Entry 8ZDS (electron microscopy, 3.10 A resolution); this record covers chains C and D of the 33 polymer chains in the assembly.

[Chain C (and D)]
Protein: Flagellar M-ring protein
From: Salmonella enterica subsp. enterica serovar Typhimurium
Notes: chain D of this document is another copy of the same molecule, construct and numbering; everything in this record applies to it too
UniProtKB: P15928 (FLIF_SALTY); residue numbers follow UniProt; this construct covers 1-560
Chain sequence (560 residues; row label = number of the first residue in the row):
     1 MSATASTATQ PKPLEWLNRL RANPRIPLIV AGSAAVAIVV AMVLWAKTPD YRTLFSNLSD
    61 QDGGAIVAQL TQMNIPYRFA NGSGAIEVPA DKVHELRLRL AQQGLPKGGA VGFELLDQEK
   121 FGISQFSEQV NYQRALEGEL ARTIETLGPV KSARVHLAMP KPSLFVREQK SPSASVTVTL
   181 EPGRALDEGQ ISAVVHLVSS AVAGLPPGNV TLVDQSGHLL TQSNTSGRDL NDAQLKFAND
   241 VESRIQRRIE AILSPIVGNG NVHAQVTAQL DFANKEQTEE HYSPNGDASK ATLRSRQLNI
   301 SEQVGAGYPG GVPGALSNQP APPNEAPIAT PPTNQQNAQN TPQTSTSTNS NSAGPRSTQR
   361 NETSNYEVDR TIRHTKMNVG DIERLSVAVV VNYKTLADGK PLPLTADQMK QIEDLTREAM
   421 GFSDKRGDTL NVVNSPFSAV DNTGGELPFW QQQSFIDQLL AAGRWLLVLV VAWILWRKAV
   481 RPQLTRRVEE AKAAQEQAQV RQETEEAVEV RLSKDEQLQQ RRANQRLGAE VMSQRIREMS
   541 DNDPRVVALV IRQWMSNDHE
Unresolved in the structure: 1-122, 163-168, 306-354, 397-400, 439-560
Reported in the primary citation:
  - mutagenesis - D214R: abolished expression
  - mutagenesis - D214R: decreased stability

[Interface between chain C and chain D]
Pairs across the interface - 120 pairs, chain C then chain D:
  Ser124(C) - Glu128(D)
  Phe126(C) - Gln129(D)
  Phe126(C) - Tyr132(D)  hydrophobic
  Gln133(C) - Tyr132(D)  hydrogen bond
  Arg134(C) - Tyr132(D)
  Arg134(C) - Leu136(D)
  Arg134(C) - Glu139(D)  salt bridge
  Arg154(C) - Glu139(D)
  Arg154(C) - Arg142(D)
  Arg154(C) - Thr143(D)  hydrogen bond
  His156(C) - Glu139(D)
  His156(C) - Leu140(D)
  His156(C) - Thr143(D)  hydrogen bond
  Leu157(C) - Ala201(D)
  Ala158(C) - Ala201(D)
  Ala158(C) - Val202(D)
  Ala158(C) - Ala203(D)
  Pro160(C) - Ala203(D)  hydrophobic
  Ser173(C) - Ser200(D)  hydrogen bond (side chain-backbone)
  Ala174(C) - Ser200(D)
  Ser175(C) - Ser200(D)
  Thr177(C) - Thr143(D)
  Thr177(C) - Leu197(D)
  Thr211(C) - Ser200(D)  hydrogen bond
  Val213(C) - Ala193(D)  hydrophobic
  Val213(C) - Leu197(D)  hydrophobic
  Ser216(C) - Gln190(D)  hydrogen bond (backbone-side chain)
  His218(C) - Gly189(D)
  His218(C) - Ser192(D)  hydrogen bond
  His218(C) - Ala193(D)
  Ser223(C) - His196(D)
  Asn224(C) - Leu230(D)
  Arg228(C) - Ala233(D)
  Arg228(C) - Lys236(D)
  Asn231(C) - Phe237(D)
  Asn231(C) - Val379(D)  hydrogen bond (side chain-backbone)
  Asp232(C) - Lys236(D)  salt bridge
  Asp232(C) - Asp240(D)
  Leu235(C) - Arg244(D)
  Lys236(C) - Arg244(D)
  Asn239(C) - Arg244(D)
  Glu242(C) - Arg248(D)  salt bridge
  Gln265(C) - Arg248(D)
  Gln265(C) - Ile252(D)
  Val266(C) - Arg248(D)  hydrogen bond (backbone-side chain)
  Thr267(C) - Arg248(D)
  Thr267(C) - Glu418(D)
  Thr267(C) - Ala419(D)
  Thr267(C) - Gly421(D)
  Phe272(C) - Asn378(D)
  Ala273(C) - Lys376(D)
  Asn274(C) - His374(D)
  Asn274(C) - Thr375(D)
  Asn274(C) - Lys376(D)  hydrogen bond (backbone-backbone)
  Lys275(C) - Arg373(D)
  Lys275(C) - His374(D)
  Lys275(C) - Thr375(D)
  Glu276(C) - Arg373(D)
  Glu276(C) - His374(D)  hydrogen bond (backbone-backbone)
  Gln277(C) - Ile372(D)
  Gln277(C) - Arg373(D)  hydrogen bond
  Thr278(C) - Thr371(D)
  Thr278(C) - Ile372(D)  hydrogen bond (backbone-backbone)
  Glu279(C) - Arg370(D)
  Glu280(C) - Asp369(D)
  Glu280(C) - Arg370(D)  salt bridge
  His281(C) - Asp369(D)  salt bridge
  Tyr282(C) - Thr292(D)
  Tyr282(C) - Glu367(D)  hydrogen bond
  Tyr282(C) - Val368(D)
  Tyr282(C) - Asp369(D)  hydrogen bond (backbone-side chain)
  Ser283(C) - Thr292(D)  hydrogen bond (backbone-side chain)
  Pro284(C) - Ser289(D)
  Pro284(C) - Ala291(D)
  Pro284(C) - Thr292(D)
  Asn285(C) - Ala291(D)
  Asn285(C) - Thr292(D)
  Asn285(C) - Leu293(D)  hydrogen bond (side chain-backbone)
  Pro355(C) - Val304(D)
  Arg356(C) - Gln303(D)
  Arg356(C) - Val304(D)  hydrogen bond (backbone-backbone)
  Ser357(C) - Glu302(D)
  Thr358(C) - Ser301(D)
  Thr358(C) - Glu302(D)  hydrogen bond (backbone-backbone)
  Gln359(C) - Ile300(D)
  Arg360(C) - Leu298(D)
  Arg360(C) - Asn299(D)
  Arg360(C) - Ile300(D)  hydrogen bond (backbone-backbone)
  Asn361(C) - Leu298(D)
  Glu362(C) - Gln297(D)
  Glu362(C) - Leu298(D)  hydrogen bond (backbone-backbone)
  Thr363(C) - Arg296(D)
  Ser364(C) - Ser295(D)
  Ser364(C) - Arg296(D)  hydrogen bond (backbone-backbone)
  Asn365(C) - Arg294(D)
  Tyr366(C) - Leu293(D)
  Tyr366(C) - Arg294(D)  hydrogen bond (backbone-backbone)
  Val368(C) - Thr292(D)
  Val368(C) - Leu293(D)
  Val368(C) - Arg294(D)
  Met377(C) - Arg373(D)
  Arg384(C) - Gly421(D)  hydrogen bond (side chain-backbone)
  Arg384(C) - Phe422(D)  hydrogen bond (side chain-backbone)
  Arg384(C) - Ser423(D)
  Arg384(C) - Arg426(D)
  Ser386(C) - Glu418(D)
  Ala388(C) - Leu415(D)  hydrophobic
  Val390(C) - Ile256(D)  hydrophobic
  Val390(C) - Leu415(D)  hydrophobic
  Thr429(C) - Glu418(D)  hydrogen bond
  Asn431(C) - Leu415(D)
  Asn431(C) - Glu418(D)
  Val433(C) - Gln411(D)
  Val433(C) - Leu415(D)  hydrophobic
  Asn434(C) - Gln411(D)
  Ser435(C) - Gln411(D)
  Phe437(C) - Pro255(D)
  Ser438(C) - Pro255(D)  hydrogen bond (backbone-backbone)
  Ser438(C) - Ile256(D)
  Ser438(C) - Gly258(D)
Interface residues without a listed pair, chain C (76 interface residues in all): Met159, Asp214, Gln215, Gln234, His263, Glu367, Val387, Pro436
Interface residues without a listed pair, chain D (73 interface residues in all): Ala135, Thr146, Leu147, Val241, Val257, Phe272, Lys290, Met377, Asp414

[In short]
The interface between chain C and chain D involves 76 residues on one side and 73 on the other; the contacts
include 27 hydrogen bonds and 5 salt bridges. Polar contacts include Arg134(C)-Glu139(D), Asp232(C)-Lys236(D)
and Glu242(C)-Arg248(D). The paper reports that D214R of chain C abolishes expression; D214R of chain C
reduces stability.
Both chains are Flagellar M-ring protein (Salmonella enterica subsp. enterica serovar Typhimurium). Entry 8ZDS
(Structure of the Salmonella flagellar MS-ring with C11 symmetry applied) was determined by electron
microscopy together with 8ZDT and 8ZDU from the same study.
